4I0G - chain A; structure by X-ray diffraction, 1.78 A resolution.

Chain A:
Molecule: Beta-secretase 1
From: Homo sapiens
Notes: EC 3.4.23.46
UniProt: P56817 (BACE1_HUMAN); residues 57-453 here = UniProt positions 57-453
Chain sequence (406 residues; numbered 56 to 461; the number before each row is that of its first residue):
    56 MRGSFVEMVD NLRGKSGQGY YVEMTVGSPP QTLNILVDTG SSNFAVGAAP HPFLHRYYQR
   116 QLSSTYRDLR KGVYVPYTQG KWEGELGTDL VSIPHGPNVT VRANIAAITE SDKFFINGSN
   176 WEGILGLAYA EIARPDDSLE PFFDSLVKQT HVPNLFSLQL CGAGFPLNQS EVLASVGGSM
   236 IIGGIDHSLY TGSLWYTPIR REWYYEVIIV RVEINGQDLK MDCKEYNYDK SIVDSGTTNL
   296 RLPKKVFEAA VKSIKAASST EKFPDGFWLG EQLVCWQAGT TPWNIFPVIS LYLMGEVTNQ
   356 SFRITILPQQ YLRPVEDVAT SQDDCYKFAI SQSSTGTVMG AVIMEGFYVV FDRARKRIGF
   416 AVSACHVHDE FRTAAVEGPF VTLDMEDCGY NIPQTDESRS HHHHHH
Disordered / not traced: 56-57, 218-227, 461
Differences from the reference sequence: expression tag (56, 454-461)
Disulfide bonds: C216-C420, C278-C443, C330-C380
Metal / ion sites: Zn2+ site 1: E78, H150; Zn2+ site 2: D192, H458, H460; Zn2+ site 3: H457, H459
Residues lining bound ligands: 1B9 (3-(4-bromothiophen-3-yl)-N-(6-chloro-3,3-dimethyl-3,4-dihydroisoquinolin-1-yl)-L-alanine): G72, Q73, G74, L91, D93, Y132, Q134, G135, K136, D167, K168, F169, I171, W176, I179, S290, G291, T292, T293, N294
Swiss-Prot annotation at these positions:
  - active site: D93, D289
  - modified residue (N6-acetyllysine): K126, K275, K279, K285, K299, K300, K307
  - glycosylation (N-linked (GlcNAc...) asparagine): N153, N172, N223, N354
  - mutagenesis: D93 (D93N: Decreases beta-cleaved soluble APP production), D284 (D284N: Almost abolishes beta-cleaved soluble APP production)

Overview:
Chain A binds compound 1B9. E78 and H150 form the Zn2+ site 1. D192, H458 and H460 form the Zn2+ site 2.
Curated annotation (UniProt) lists active-site residues D93 and D289 and 2 mutagenesis sites.
Chain A is Beta-secretase 1 (Homo sapiens); the structure, Design and Synthesis of Thiophene
Dihydroisoquinolins as Novel BACE-1 Inhibitors, was determined by X-ray diffraction together with 4HZT, 4I0Z,
4I10 and 4I11 from the same study.
